5FV6 - chain B; structure by X-ray diffraction, 2.00 A resolution.

Chain B:
Protein: Flocculation protein FLO11
Organism: Komagataella phaffii (strain GS115 / ATCC 20864)
Notes: fragment: flo11, residues 23-198
UniProt: C4R2D7 (FLO11_KOMPG); numbering as in UniProt (aligned over 23-198)
Sequence (197 residues; each row starts with the number of its first residue):
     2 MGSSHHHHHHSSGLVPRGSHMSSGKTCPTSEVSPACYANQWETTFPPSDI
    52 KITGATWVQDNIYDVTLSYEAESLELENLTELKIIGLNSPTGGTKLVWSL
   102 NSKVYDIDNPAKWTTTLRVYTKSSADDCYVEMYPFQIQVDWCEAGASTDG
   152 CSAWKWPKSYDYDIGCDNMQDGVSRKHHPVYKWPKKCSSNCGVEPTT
Not modelled in the structure: 2-12, 21-24, 193-198
Disulfides: Cys28-Cys188, Cys37-Cys167, Cys129-Cys192, Cys143-Cys152
Sequence notes: initiating methionine (2); expression tag (3-22); conflict Asn191 (Asp in C4R2D7)
UniProt features mapped onto this chain:
  - glycosylation: Asn79 (N-linked (GlcNAc...) asparagine)

In short:
Chain B is Flocculation protein FLO11 (Komagataella phaffii (strain GS115 / ATCC 20864)); the structure,
KpFlo11 presents a novel member of the Flo11 family with a unique recognition pattern for homophilic ..., was
determined by X-ray diffraction together with 5FV5 from the same study.
